Entry 9FAK (electron microscopy, 2.60 A resolution); this record covers chains C and D of the 9 polymer chains in the assembly.

[Chain C]
Molecule: Isoform 2 of Gamma-aminobutyric acid receptor subunit gamma-2
From: Homo sapiens
UniProtKB: P18507 (GBRG2_HUMAN); residues 25-428 here correspond to UniProt positions 64-467 (UniProt number = residue number + 39)
Chain sequence (405 residues; each row starts with the number of its first residue):
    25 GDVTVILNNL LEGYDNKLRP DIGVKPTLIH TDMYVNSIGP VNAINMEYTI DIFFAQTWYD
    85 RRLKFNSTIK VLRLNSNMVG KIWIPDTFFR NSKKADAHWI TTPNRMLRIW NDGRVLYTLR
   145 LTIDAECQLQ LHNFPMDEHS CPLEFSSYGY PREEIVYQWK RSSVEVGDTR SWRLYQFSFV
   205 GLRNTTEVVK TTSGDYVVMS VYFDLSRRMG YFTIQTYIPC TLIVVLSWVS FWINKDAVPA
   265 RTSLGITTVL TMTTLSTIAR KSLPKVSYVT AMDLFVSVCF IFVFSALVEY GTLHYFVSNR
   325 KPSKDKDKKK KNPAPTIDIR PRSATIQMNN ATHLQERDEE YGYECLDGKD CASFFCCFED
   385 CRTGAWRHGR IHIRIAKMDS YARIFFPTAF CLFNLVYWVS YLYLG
Unresolved in the structure: 326-368, 386-395
Cystine bridges: C151-C165
Covalent attachments: N-acetylglucosamine (NAG) linked to N208
Modified / non-standard residues: C380 (S-palmitoyl-L-cysteine; P1L); C381 (S-palmitoyl-L-cysteine; P1L); C385 (S-palmitoyl-L-cysteine; P1L)
Differences from the reference sequence: expression tag (429)
Small-molecule neighbours:
  - phosphatidylglycerol (PGW; (1R)-2-{[(S)-{[(2S)-2,3-dihydroxypropyl]oxy}(hydroxy)phosphoryl]oxy}-1-[(hexadecanoyloxy)methyl]ethyl (9Z)-octadec-9-enoate), molecule 1: S291, Y292, V293, L298, S301, V302, F304, I305
  - phosphatidylglycerol (PGW), molecule 2: T412, L416, L419
  - 1,2-dilauroyl-sn-glycero-3-phosphate (PX2): W252, W256, S404, R407, I408, P411
Curated features (UniProtKB/Swiss-Prot):
  - glycosylation (N-linked (GlcNAc...) asparagine): N90, N208

[Chain D]
Molecule: Gamma-aminobutyric acid receptor subunit alpha-1
From: Homo sapiens
UniProtKB: P14867 (GBRA1_HUMAN); residues 10-422 here correspond to UniProt positions 37-449 (UniProt number = residue number + 27)
Chain sequence (413 residues; numbered 10 to 422; the number before each row is that of its first residue):
    10 DNTTVFTRIL DRLLDGYDNR LRPGLGERVT EVKTDIFVTS FGPVSDHDME YTIDVFFRQS
    70 WKDERLKFKG PMTVLRLNNL MASKIWTPDT FFHNGKKSVA HNMTMPNKLL RITEDGTLLY
   130 TMRLTVRAEC PMHLEDFPMD AHACPLKFGS YAYTRAEVVY EWTREPARSV VVAEDGSRLN
   190 QYDLLGQTVD SGIVQSSTGE YVVMTTHFHL KRKIGYFVIQ TYLPCIMTVI LSQVSFWLNR
   250 ESVPARTVFG VTTVLTMTTL SISARNSLPK VAYATAMDWF IAVCYAFVFS ALIEFATVNY
   310 FTKRGYAWDG KSVVPEKPKK VKDPLIKKNN TYAPTATSYT PNLARGDPGL ATIAKSATIE
   370 PKEVKPETKP PEPKKTFNSV SKIDRLSRIA FPLLFGIFNL VYWATYLNRE PQL
Unresolved in the structure: 328-382, 419-422
Cystine bridges: C139-C153
Covalent attachments: N-acetylglucosamine (NAG) linked to N111
Small-molecule neighbours:
  - gamma-amino-butanoic acid (ABU): F65, R67, L118, T130
  - phosphatidylglycerol (PGW; (1R)-2-{[(S)-{[(2S)-2,3-dihydroxypropyl]oxy}(hydroxy)phosphoryl]oxy}-1-[(hexadecanoyloxy)methyl]ethyl (9Z)-octadec-9-enoate): D192, K222, I223, G224, V227, I228, L232, P233, I235, M236, I239, P401, F404, N408, W412, L416
  - PIO ([(2R)-2-octanoyloxy-3-[oxidanyl-[(1R,2R,3S,4R,5R,6S)-2,3,6-tris(oxidanyl)-4,5-diphosphonooxy-cyclohexyl]oxy-phosphoryl]oxy-propyl] octanoate): R249, I302, T306, F310, K312, R313, K326, F386, N387, S388, S390, K391, I392, L395
  - 1,2-dilauroyl-sn-glycero-3-phosphate (PX2), molecule 1: I239, V243, W246, R394, R397, I398, P401, L402, G405
  - 1,2-dilauroyl-sn-glycero-3-phosphate (PX2), molecule 2: W288, F289, V292, F296, S299, F400, L403, I406, F407, V410, Y411, Y415
Curated features (UniProtKB/Swiss-Prot):
  - binding site (4-aminobutanoate): R67, T130
  - binding site (3alpha-hydroxy-5alpha-pregnan-11,20-dione): W246
  - glycosylation (N-linked (GlcNAc...) asparagine): N11, N111

[How chain C and chain D interact]
Residue-residue contacts (75):
  V27(C) - L30(D)  hydrophobic
  V27(C) - L34(D)  hydrophobic
  T28(C) - D27(D)
  T28(C) - L30(D)
  L31(C) - R29(D)
  L31(C) - L30(D)  hydrophobic
  N32(C) - R29(D)
  L35(C) - R29(D)
  F77(C) - Y160(D)  hydrophobic
  R97(C) - T163(D)
  R97(C) - E166(D)  salt bridge
  L98(C) - A161(D)
  N99(C) - Y162(D)
  N101(C) - N28(D)  hydrogen bond (side chain-backbone)
  N101(C) - R29(D)
  M102(C) - R29(D)
  D120(C) - K106(D)  salt bridge
  I124(C) - T99(D)
  I124(C) - F100(D)
  I124(C) - S107(D)
  I124(C) - A109(D)
  I124(C) - L133(D)  hydrophobic
  T125(C) - T99(D)  hydrogen bond (side chain-backbone)
  T125(C) - M131(D)
  T126(C) - P97(D)
  T126(C) - D98(D)
  T126(C) - T99(D)
  N128(C) - F100(D)
  N128(C) - Y160(D)
  R129(C) - Y160(D)
  M130(C) - Y160(D)  hydrophobic
  M130(C) - A161(D)  hydrophobic
  M130(C) - T207(D)
  R132(C) - A161(D)  hydrogen bond (side chain-backbone)
  R132(C) - T163(D)
  R132(C) - T207(D)  hydrogen bond (side chain-backbone)
  R132(C) - Y210(D)  hydrogen bond
  T142(C) - Y160(D)
  L143(C) - Y160(D)  hydrogen bond (backbone-side chain)
  R144(C) - F100(D)
  R144(C) - F101(D)  hydrogen bond (side chain-backbone)
  R144(C) - H102(D)  hydrogen bond (side chain-backbone)
  R144(C) - G104(D)  hydrogen bond (side chain-backbone)
  R144(C) - Y160(D)  hydrogen bond (backbone-side chain)
  R197(C) - H56(D)  hydrogen bond (side chain-backbone)
  R197(C) - D57(D)  salt bridge
  R197(C) - K105(D)
  R197(C) - E138(D)
  Y199(C) - H56(D)
  Y199(C) - D57(D)
  Y199(C) - M58(D)
  Y199(C) - K279(D)
  Q200(C) - K279(D)
  R232(C) - A281(D)
  Y235(C) - R274(D)
  Y235(C) - K279(D)
  Y235(C) - V280(D)
  Y235(C) - A281(D)
  I238(C) - D287(D)
  Q239(C) - I271(D)
  L246(C) - Y294(D)
  L246(C) - F298(D)
  V249(C) - F298(D)  hydrophobic
  L250(C) - V263(D)  hydrophobic
  L250(C) - F298(D)
  L250(C) - L301(D)  hydrophobic
  I257(C) - N308(D)
  N258(C) - N308(D)
  A261(C) - V252(D)  hydrophobic
  A264(C) - V252(D)  hydrophobic
  A264(C) - P253(D)  hydrophobic
  A264(C) - T256(D)
  L268(C) - V260(D)  hydrophobic
  T271(C) - V260(D)
  T275(C) - L264(D)
Other interface residues (no listed pair), chain C (51 interface residues in all): H122, G234, P243, I247, V253, W256, P263, S267, L279, I282, S286, R407
Other interface residues (no listed pair), chain D (55 interface residues in all): F66, W95, V108, T267, P278, Y282, A283, F304, A305, Y309

[Summary]
51 residues of chain C and 55 residues of chain D are in contact, with 11 hydrogen bonds and 3 salt bridges.
Polar pairs include R97(C)-E166(D), D120(C)-K106(D) and R197(C)-D57(D). Ligands of chain C:
1,2-dilauroyl-sn-glycero-3-phosphate and phosphatidylglycerol.
Chain C is Isoform 2 of Gamma-aminobutyric acid receptor subunit gamma-2 and chain D is Gamma-aminobutyric
acid receptor subunit alpha-1, both from Homo sapiens; the structure, CryoEM structure of human full-length
alpha1beta3gamma2 GABA(A) receptor in complex with GARLH4, the TMD of Neuroligin2 ..., was determined by
electron microscopy.
